PDB entry 8TRG | electron microscopy, 2.93 A resolution | chains C and L of the 11 polymer chains in the assembly

[Chain C]
Protein: Protein RecA
From: Escherichia coli
UniProt: P0A7G6 (RECA_ECOLI); residues 0-352 here correspond to UniProt positions 1-353 (UniProt number = residue number + 1)
Sequence (379 residues; each row starts with the number of its first residue; numbers below 1 keep their minus sign (Met-26 is residue -26)):
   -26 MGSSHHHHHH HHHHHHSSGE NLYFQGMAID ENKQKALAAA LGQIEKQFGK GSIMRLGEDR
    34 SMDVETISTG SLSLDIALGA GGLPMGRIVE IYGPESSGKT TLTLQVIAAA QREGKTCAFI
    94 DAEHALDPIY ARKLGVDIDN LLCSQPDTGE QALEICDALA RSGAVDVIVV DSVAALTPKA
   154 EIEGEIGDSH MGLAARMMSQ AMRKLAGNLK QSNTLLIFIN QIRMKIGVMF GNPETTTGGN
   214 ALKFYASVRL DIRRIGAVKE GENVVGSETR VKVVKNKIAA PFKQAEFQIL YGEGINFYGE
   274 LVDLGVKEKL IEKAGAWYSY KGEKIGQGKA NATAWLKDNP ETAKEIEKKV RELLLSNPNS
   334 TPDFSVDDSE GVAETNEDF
Not modelled in the structure: -26 to 2, 328-352
Sequence notes: expression tag (-26 to -1)
Metal / ion sites: Mg2+: Thr73 (together with ATP-gamma-S)
Ligand contacts:
  - ATP-gamma-S (AGS; phosphothiophosphoric acid-adenylate ester), molecule 1: Glu68, Ser69, Ser70, Gly71, Lys72, Thr73, Thr74, Asp100, Tyr103, Ser240, Tyr264
  - ATP-gamma-S (AGS), molecule 2: Phe217, Lys248, Asn249, Lys250, Ile251, Ala252, Ala253, Pro254
Swiss-Prot annotation at these positions:
  - binding site (ATP): Gly66 to Thr73

[Chain L]
Molecule: 27-nt DNA strand
Sequence (27 nucleotides; each row starts with the number of its first residue):
  1002 TGGTGGTGGT GGTGGTGGTG GTGGTGG

[Interface between chain C and chain L]
Contacting residue pairs (18):
  Met164(C) - DG1018(L)  hydrogen bond to the base
  Met164(C) - DG1019(L)  base contact
  Gly165(C) - DG1018(L)  base contact
  Ala168(C) - DG1018(L)  phosphate contact
  Arg169(C) - DT1017(L)  phosphate contact
  Arg169(C) - DG1018(L)  sugar contact
  Ser172(C) - DG1018(L)  phosphate contact
  Arg176(C) - DG1018(L)  salt bridge to the phosphate
  Arg196(C) - DG1021(L)  salt bridge to the phosphate
  Arg196(C) - DG1022(L)  phosphate contact
  Met197(C) - DG1021(L)  base contact
  Met197(C) - DG1022(L)  hydrogen bond to the phosphate
  Ile199(C) - DG1021(L)  base contact
  Ile199(C) - DG1022(L)  sugar contact
  Gly211(C) - DT1020(L)  phosphate contact
  Gly212(C) - DG1019(L)  phosphate contact
  Gly212(C) - DT1020(L)  phosphate contact
  Asn213(C) - DG1019(L)  hydrogen bond to the phosphate
Other interface residues (no listed pair), chain C (13 interface residues in all): Lys198

[In short]
Chain C and chain L form an interface of 13 and 6 residues respectively; the contacts include 3 hydrogen bonds
and 2 salt bridges. Polar pairs include Met164(C)-DG1018(L), Met197(C)-DG1022(L) and Asn213(C)-DG1019(L).
Chain C binds ATP-gamma-S. UniProt lists 8 ATP-binding residues on chain C.
Chain C is Protein RecA (Escherichia coli) and chain L is a 27-nt DNA strand; the structure, Structure of
full-length LexA bound to a RecA filament, was determined by electron microscopy.
